PDB entry 4BOO | electron microscopy, 42.00 A resolution (very low resolution: no residue pairs are listed; an interface is given only as per-side residue counts) | chains A and B of the 5 polymer chains in the assembly

Chain A:
Molecule: Acetylcholine receptor subunit alpha
Organism: Torpedo marmorata
Reference sequence: P02711 (ACHA_TORMA); residues -23 to 437 here correspond to UniProt positions 1-461 (UniProt number = residue number + 24)
Chain sequence (461 residues; numbered -23 to 437; the number before each row is that of its first residue; numbers below 1 keep their minus sign (Met-23 is residue -23)):
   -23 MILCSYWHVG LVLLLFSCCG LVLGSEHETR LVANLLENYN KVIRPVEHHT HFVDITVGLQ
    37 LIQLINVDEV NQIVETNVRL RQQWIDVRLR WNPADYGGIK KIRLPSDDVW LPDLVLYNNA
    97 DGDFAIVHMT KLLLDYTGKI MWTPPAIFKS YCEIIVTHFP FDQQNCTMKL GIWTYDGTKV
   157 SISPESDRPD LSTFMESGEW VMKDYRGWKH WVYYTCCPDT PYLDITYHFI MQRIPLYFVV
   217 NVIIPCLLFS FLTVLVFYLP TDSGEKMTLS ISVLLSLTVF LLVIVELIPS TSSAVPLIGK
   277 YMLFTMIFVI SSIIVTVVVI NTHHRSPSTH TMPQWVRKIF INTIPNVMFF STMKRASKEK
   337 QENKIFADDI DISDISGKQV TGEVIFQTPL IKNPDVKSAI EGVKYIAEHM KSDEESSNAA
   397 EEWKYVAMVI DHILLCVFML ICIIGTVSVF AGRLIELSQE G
Unresolved in the structure: -23 to 0, 307-373
Swiss-Prot annotation at these positions:
  - glycosylation: Asn141 (N-linked (GlcNAc...) asparagine)
Disulfides: Cys128-Cys142, Cys192-Cys193

Chain B:
Molecule: Acetylcholine receptor beta subunit
Organism: Torpedo marmorata
Reference sequence: Q6S3I0 (Q6S3I0_TORMA); residues -23 to 469 here correspond to UniProt positions 1-493 (UniProt number = residue number + 24)
Chain sequence (493 residues; numbered -23 to 469; the number before each row is that of its first residue; numbers below 1 keep their minus sign (Met-23 is residue -23)):
   -23 MEDVRRMALG LVVMMALALS GVGASVMEDT LLSVLFENYN PKVRPSQTVG DKVTVRVGLT
    37 LTSLLILNEK NEEMTTSVFL NLAWTDYRLQ WDPAAYEGIK DLSIPSDDVW QPDIVLMNNN
    97 DGSFEITLHV NVLVQHTGAV SWHPSAIYRS SCTIKVMYFP FDWQNCTMVF KSYTYDTSEV
   157 ILQHALDAKG EREVKEIMIN QDAFTENGQW SIEHKPSRKN WRSDDPSYED VTFYLIIQRK
   217 PLFYIVYTIV PCILISILAI LVFYLPPDAG EKMSLSISAL LALTVFLLLL ADKVPETSLS
   277 VPIIISYLMF IMILVAFSVI LSVVVLNLHH RSPNTHTMPN WIRQIFIETL PPFLWIQRPV
   337 TTPSPDSKPT IISRANDEYF IRKPAGDFVC PVDNARVAVQ PERLFSEMKW HLNGLTQPVT
   397 LPQDLKEAVE AIKYIAEQLE SASEFDDLKK DWQYVAMVAD RLFLYIFITM CSIGTFSIFL
   457 DASHNVPPDN PFA
Unresolved in the structure: -23 to 0, 165-173, 313-402
Disulfides: Cys128-Cys142

Chain A / chain B interface:
At this resolution (42 A) residue pairs are not listed: 29 residues of chain A and 30 of chain B lie at the interface.

In short:
Chain A and chain B form an interface of 29 and 30 residues respectively.
Chain A is Acetylcholine receptor subunit alpha and chain B is Acetylcholine receptor beta subunit, both from
Torpedo marmorata; the structure, The structure and super-organization of acetylcholine receptor-rapsyn
complexes class C, was determined by electron microscopy, deposited together with 4BOG, 4BOI, 4BON, 4BOR and
4BOT.
